1HO1 - chains A and C of the 4 polymer chains in the assembly; structure by X-ray diffraction, 2.00 A resolution.

[Chain A (and C)]
Molecule: Pyridoxine 5'-phosphate synthase
Organism: Escherichia coli
Notes: chain C of this document is another copy of the same molecule, construct and numbering; everything in this record applies to it too
UniProt: P0A794 (PDXJ_ECOLI); residues 2-243 here correspond to UniProt positions 1-242 (UniProt number = residue number - 1)
Amino-acid sequence (242 residues; row label = number of the first residue in the row):
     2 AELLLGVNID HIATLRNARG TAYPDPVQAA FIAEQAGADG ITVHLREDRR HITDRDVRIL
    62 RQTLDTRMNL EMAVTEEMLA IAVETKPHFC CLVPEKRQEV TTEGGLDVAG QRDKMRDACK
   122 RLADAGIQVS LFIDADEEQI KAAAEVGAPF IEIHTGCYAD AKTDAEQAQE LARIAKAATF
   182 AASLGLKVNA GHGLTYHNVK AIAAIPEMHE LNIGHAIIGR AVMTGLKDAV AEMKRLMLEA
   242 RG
Unresolved in the structure: 97-103 (chain C: fully traced)
From the paper describing this entry:
  - conformationally variable residues (order/disorder transition): Glu96 to Gly106
  - contacts within the chain: His45-Glu72
  - catalytic residues: His45, Glu72, Glu153, His193 (proposed by the authors, not directly observed)

[Interface between chain A and chain C]
Pairs across the interface (17; chain A residue first):
  Tyr24(A) with Asp66(C)
  Asp26(A) with Phe32(C)
  Gln29(A) with Phe32(C); Gln36(C), hydrogen bond
  Phe32(A) with Asp26(C); Val28(C), hydrophobic; Gln29(C)
  Gln36(A) with Gln29(C), hydrogen bond
  Arg56(A) with Gln63(C), hydrogen bond (side chain-backbone)
  Arg59(A) with Gln63(C)
  Ile60(A) with Ile60(C), hydrophobic; Gln63(C)
  Gln63(A) with Arg56(C), hydrogen bond (backbone-side chain); Arg59(C); Ile60(C)
  Thr64(A) with Arg56(C)
  Asp66(A) with Tyr24(C)
Other interface residues (no listed pair), chain A (12 interface residues in all): Val28
Other interface residues (no listed pair), chain C (13 interface residues in all): Ala23, Thr64

[In short]
The interface between chain A and chain C involves 12 residues on one side and 13 on the other; the contacts
include 4 hydrogen bonds. Among the polar pairs are Gln29(A)-Gln36(C) and Arg56(A)-Gln63(C). The paper reports
catalytic residues His45(A), Glu72(A) and Glu153(A) among others; conformational variability at Glu96(A).
Both chains are Pyridoxine 5'-phosphate synthase (Escherichia coli). Entry 1HO1 (Crystal structure of
pyridoxine 5'-phosphate synthase) was determined by X-ray diffraction.
